9R2F - chains A and D of the 6 polymer chains in the assembly; structure by electron microscopy, 2.80 A resolution.

# Chain A (and D)
Name: Isoform Fetal-tau of Microtubule-associated protein tau
From: Homo sapiens
Notes: chain D of this document is another copy of the same molecule, construct and numbering; everything in this record applies to it too
Reference sequence: P10636 (TAU_HUMAN), isoform P10636-2; residues 307-378 here correspond to UniProt positions 218-289 (UniProt number = residue number - 89)
Sequence (72 residues; each row starts with the number of its first residue):
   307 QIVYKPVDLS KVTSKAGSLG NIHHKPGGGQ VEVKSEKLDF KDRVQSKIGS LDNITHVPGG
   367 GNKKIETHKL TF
Sequence notes: engineered mutation A322 (Cys233 in P10636)
What the authors report for this chain:
  - self-association interface (contacts with another copy of this molecule): K331 to Q336
  - conformationally variable residues: G323 to N368

# Interface between chain A and chain D
Contacting residue pairs (9):
  K331(A) - Q336(D)  hydrogen bond (backbone-side chain)
  G333(A) - G334(D)
  G333(A) - G335(D)  hydrogen bond (backbone-backbone)
  G333(A) - Q336(D)
  G335(A) - G333(D)
  G335(A) - G334(D)
  Q336(A) - K331(D)
  Q336(A) - P332(D)  hydrogen bond (side chain-backbone)
  E338(A) - K331(D)  salt bridge
Interface residues without a listed pair, chain A (6 interface residues in all): P332

# Overview
The chain A/chain D interface involves 6 residues from each chain, with 3 hydrogen bonds and 1 salt bridge.
Polar pairs include E338(A)-K331(D), K331(A)-Q336(D) and Q336(A)-P332(D). The paper reports conformational
variability at G323(A); a self-association interface involving K331(A).
Both chains are Isoform Fetal-tau of Microtubule-associated protein tau (Homo sapiens). Entry 9R2F (Tau
filaments seeded by AD homogenate using 0N3R C322A) was determined by electron microscopy, deposited together
with 9R2H.
